PDB entry 8JB0 | electron microscopy, 4.20 A resolution (low resolution: residue-level contacts below are approximate; hydrogen-bond / salt-bridge calls are withheld) | chains A and C of the 24 polymer chains in the assembly

Chain A (and C):
Molecule: Bacterioferritin
Organism: Streptomyces coelicolor
Notes: EC 1.16.3.1; chain C of this document is another copy of the same molecule, construct and numbering; everything in this record applies to it too
UniProtKB: Q9S2N0 (BFR_STRCO); numbering as in UniProt (aligned over 1-167)
Chain sequence (167 residues; numbered 1 to 167; the number before each row is that of its first residue):
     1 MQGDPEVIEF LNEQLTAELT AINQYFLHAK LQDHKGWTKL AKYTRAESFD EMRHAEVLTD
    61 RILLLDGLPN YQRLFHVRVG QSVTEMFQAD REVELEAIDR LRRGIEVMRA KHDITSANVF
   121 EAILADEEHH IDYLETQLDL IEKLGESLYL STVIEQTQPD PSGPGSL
Disordered / not traced: 163-167
UniProt features mapped onto this chain:
  - binding site (Fe cation): E18, E51, H54, E94, E127, H130
  - binding site (heme b): M52
Bound ions: Fe2+: E18, E51, E127
What the authors report for this chain:
  - mutagenesis - K42A: decreased binding to Fe ion

Chain A / chain C interface:
Contacting residue pairs - 25 pairs, chain A then chain C:
  H34(A) - T136(C)
  K35(A) - T136(C)
  W37(A) - L140(C)
  E146(A) - K143(C)
  S147(A) - L144(C)
  S147(A) - L148(C)
  L150(A) - K143(C)
  S151(A) - L144(C)
  S151(A) - T152(C)
  I154(A) - L140(C)
  Q156(A) - K39(C)
  Q156(A) - V153(C)
  T157(A) - T152(C)
  T157(A) - E155(C)
  T157(A) - Q156(C)
  T157(A) - T157(C)
  Q158(A) - K42(C)
  Q158(A) - T157(C)
  Q158(A) - P159(C)
  P161(A) - Q158(C)
  P161(A) - P159(C)
  P161(A) - D160(C)
  S162(A) - D160(C)
  S162(A) - P161(C)
  S162(A) - S162(C)
Other interface residues (no listed pair), chain A (15 interface residues in all): G36, L148
Other interface residues (no listed pair), chain C (18 interface residues in all): D132

Overview:
15 residues of chain A and 18 residues of chain C are in contact. E18(A), E51(A) and E127(A) coordinate Fe2+.
Curated annotation (UniProt) lists 6 Fe cation-binding residues and heme b-binding residue M52(A) on chain A.
The paper reports that K42A of chain A reduces binding to Fe ion.
Chain A and chain C are both Bacterioferritin (Streptomyces coelicolor); the structure, Cryo-EM structure of
Holo form of ScBfr in C1 symmetry, was determined by electron microscopy, deposited together with 8JAX, 7Y6F,
7Y6G, 7Y6P and 5XX9.
